PDB entry 3C1T | X-ray diffraction, 2.25 A resolution | chain A

# Chain A
Protein: dihydroflavonol 4-reductase
Organism: Vitis vinifera
Notes: EC 1.1.1.219
Reference sequence: P93799 (P93799_VITVI); residues 1-337 here = UniProt positions 1-337
Sequence (337 residues; numbered 1 to 337; the number before each row is that of its first residue):
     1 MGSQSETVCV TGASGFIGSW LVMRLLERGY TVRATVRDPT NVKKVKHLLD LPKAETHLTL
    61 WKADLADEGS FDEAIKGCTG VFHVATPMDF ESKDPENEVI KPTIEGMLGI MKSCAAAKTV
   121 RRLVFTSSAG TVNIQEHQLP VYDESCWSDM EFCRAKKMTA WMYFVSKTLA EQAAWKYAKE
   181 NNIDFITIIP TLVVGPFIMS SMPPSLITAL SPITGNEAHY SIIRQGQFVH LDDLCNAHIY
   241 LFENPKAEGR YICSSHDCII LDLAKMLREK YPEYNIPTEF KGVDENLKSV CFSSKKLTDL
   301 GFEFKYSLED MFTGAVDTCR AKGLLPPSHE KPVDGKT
Disordered / not traced: 1-5, 89-92, 330-337
Residues lining bound ligands:
  - myricetin (MYC; 3,5,7-trihydroxy-2-(3,4,5-trihydroxyphenyl)-4H-chromen-4-one), molecule 1: Thr86, Ser128, Gly130, Thr159, Ala160, Tyr163, Phe164, Lys167, Thr208, Ala218, His219, Ser221, Ile222
  - myricetin (MYC), molecule 2: Ser128, Ala129, Gly130, Asn133, Ile134, Pro190, Thr191, Leu192, Pro204, Ser205, Thr208, Ile222, Gln227, Phe292
  - NADP (NAP; NADP nicotinamide-adenine-dinucleotide phosphate): Gly12, Ala13, Ser14, Gly15, Phe16, Ile17, Gly18, Arg37, Lys44, Ala63, Asp64, Leu65, Phe71, Val84, Ala85, Thr86, Pro87, Met88, Thr126, Ser127, Ser128, Ala129, Lys167, Pro190, Thr191, Leu192, Val193, Met199, Pro204, Ser205

# In short
Ligands of chain A: NADP and myricetin.
Chain A is dihydroflavonol 4-reductase (Vitis vinifera); the structure, Binding of two substrate analogue
molecules to dihydroflavonol 4-reductase alters the functional geometry of the catalytic ..., was determined
by X-ray diffraction (same publication as 3BXX).
